8FXR - chains AO and AW of the 202 polymer chains in the assembly; structure by electron microscopy, 4.50 A resolution (low resolution: residue-level contacts below are approximate; hydrogen-bond / salt-bridge calls are withheld).

[Chain AO]
Protein: Neck 2 protein, gp15
From: Agrobacterium phage Milano
UniProtKB: A0A482MFQ3 (A0A482MFQ3_9CAUD); numbering as in UniProt (aligned over 1-141)
Sequence (141 residues; row label = number of the first residue in the row):
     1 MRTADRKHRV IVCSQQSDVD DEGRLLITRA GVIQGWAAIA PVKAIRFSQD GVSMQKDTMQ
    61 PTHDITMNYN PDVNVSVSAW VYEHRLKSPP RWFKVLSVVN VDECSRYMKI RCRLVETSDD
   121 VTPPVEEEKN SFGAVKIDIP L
Disordered / not traced: 126-141

[Chain AW]
Protein: Tail-terminator protein, gp18
From: Agrobacterium phage Milano
UniProtKB: A0A482MF73 (A0A482MF73_9CAUD); residues 1-178 here = UniProt positions 1-178
Sequence (178 residues; numbered 1 to 178; the number before each row is that of its first residue):
     1 METKLTYGNR VTLPEFAKYI VAPAFHEIEG RAIPVTGVDD DASGTQATKL PFVLVGLRQG
    61 DTSGPATIAG NSTINLRDDF IVEFNMKKER YRDRKGGETP FFSYYDYESI RDRLFNSMIE
   121 FSGEHGITFE FVSLDISTEG DVVYIEFRFR QNYEWCETVR EADTTIEAGR FSINLQGC
Disordered / not traced: 1-4, 160-178

[Chain AO / chain AW interface]
Pairs across the interface (28; chain AO residue first):
  Arg-24(AO) / Tyr-91(AW)
  Leu-25(AO) / Glu-98(AW)
  Leu-25(AO) / Thr-99(AW)
  Leu-25(AO) / Pro-100(AW)
  Leu-26(AO) / Asp-93(AW)
  Leu-26(AO) / Glu-98(AW)
  Ile-27(AO) / Gly-96(AW)
  Ile-27(AO) / Gly-97(AW)
  Ile-27(AO) / Glu-98(AW)
  Ile-27(AO) / Pro-100(AW)
  Thr-28(AO) / Gly-96(AW)
  Arg-29(AO) / Glu-98(AW)
  Arg-46(AO) / Ala-42(AW)
  Ser-48(AO) / Asp-141(AW)
  Gln-49(AO) / Leu-50(AW)
  Asp-50(AO) / Lys-87(AW)
  Val-52(AO) / Phe-101(AW)
  Val-52(AO) / Gly-140(AW)
  Val-52(AO) / Asp-141(AW)
  Ser-53(AO) / Gly-140(AW)
  Met-54(AO) / Gln-46(AW)
  Met-54(AO) / Glu-139(AW)
  Met-54(AO) / Tyr-144(AW)
  Lys-56(AO) / Glu-139(AW)
  Glu-116(AO) / Arg-90(AW)
  Glu-116(AO) / Phe-101(AW)
  Asp-120(AO) / Arg-92(AW)
  Thr-122(AO) / Glu-98(AW)
Also at the interface, not in a pair above, chain AO (19 interface residues in all): Asp-20, Val-115
Also at the interface, not in a pair above, chain AW (20 interface residues in all): Ser-43, Val-142

[Overview]
19 residues of chain AO face 20 of chain AW across their interface.
Chain AO is Neck 2 protein, gp15 and chain AW is Tail-terminator protein, gp18, both from Agrobacterium phage
Milano; the structure, Structure of neck with portal vertex of capsid of Agrobacterium phage Milano, was
determined by electron microscopy, deposited together with 8FWE, 8FWG, 8FWM and 8FXP.
